PDB entry 1C9I | X-ray diffraction, 2.90 A resolution | chains A and B of the 4 polymer chains in the assembly

== Chain A (and B) ==
Name: Clathrin
Organism: Rattus norvegicus
Notes: fragment: n-terminal domain; chain B of this document is another copy of the same molecule, construct and numbering; everything in this record applies to it too
UniProt: P11442 (CLH_RAT); residues 1-359 here = UniProt positions 1-359
Chain sequence (359 residues; each row starts with the number of its first residue):
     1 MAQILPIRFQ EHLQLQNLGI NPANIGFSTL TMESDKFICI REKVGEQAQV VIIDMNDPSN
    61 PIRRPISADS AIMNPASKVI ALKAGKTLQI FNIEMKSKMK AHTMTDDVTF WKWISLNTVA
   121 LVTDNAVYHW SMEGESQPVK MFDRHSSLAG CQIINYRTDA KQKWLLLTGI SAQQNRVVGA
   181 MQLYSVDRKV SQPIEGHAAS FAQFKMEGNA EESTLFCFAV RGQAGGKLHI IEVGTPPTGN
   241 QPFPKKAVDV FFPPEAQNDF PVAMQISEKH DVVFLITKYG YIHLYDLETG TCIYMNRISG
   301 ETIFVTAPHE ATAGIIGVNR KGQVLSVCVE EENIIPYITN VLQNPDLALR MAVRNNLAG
Not modelled in the structure: 1-2, 358-359 (chain B: 1-3, 359)
UniProt features mapped onto this chain:
  - region: Ala-68 to Asp-107 (WD40-like repeat 2), Thr-302 to Glu-330 (WD40-like repeat 7)
  - modified residue: Ala-2 (N-acetylalanine), Ser-67 (Phosphoserine), Thr-105 (Phosphothreonine), Tyr-184 (Phosphotyrosine)

== Interface between chain A and chain B ==
Contacting residue pairs (30; chain A residue first):
  Lys-205(A) with Gln-257(B)
  Glu-207(A) with Glu-255(B); Ala-256(B); Gln-257(B), hydrogen bond (side chain-backbone); Asn-258(B), hydrogen bond (side chain-backbone); Asp-259(B); Tyr-279(B)
  Gly-208(A) with Glu-255(B), hydrogen bond (backbone-backbone); Ala-256(B); Tyr-281(B); Arg-297(B), hydrogen bond (backbone-side chain)
  Asn-209(A) with Glu-255(B)
  Ala-210(A) with Glu-255(B)
  Gln-241(A) with Arg-297(B); Gly-300(B)
  Pro-244(A) with Glu-301(B)
  Pro-345(A) with Gln-152(B)
  Asp-346(A) with Phe-27(B); Gln-152(B), hydrogen bond; Arg-320(B), salt bridge
  Leu-349(A) with Ser-171(B); Ala-172(B); Val-177(B), hydrophobic
  Arg-350(A) with Tyr-279(B), hydrogen bond
  Val-353(A) with Asn-175(B); Arg-176(B); Val-177(B), hydrophobic; Asn-258(B)
  Asn-356(A) with Asn-175(B)
  Leu-357(A) with Asn-175(B)
Other interface residues (no listed pair), chain A (16 interface residues in all): Lys-246, Ala-352
Other interface residues (no listed pair), chain B (21 interface residues in all): Ile-170, Pro-254, Lys-321

== In short ==
Chain A and chain B form an interface of 16 and 21 residues respectively, with 6 hydrogen bonds and 1 salt
bridge. Among the polar pairs are Asp-346(A)/Arg-320(B), Glu-207(A)/Gln-257(B) and Glu-207(A)/Asn-258(B).
Both chains are Clathrin (Rattus norvegicus). Entry 1C9I (Peptide-in-groove interactions link target proteins
to the B-propeller of clathrin) was determined by X-ray diffraction, deposited together with 1C9L.
